5AJZ - chain A; structure by X-ray diffraction, 2.35 A resolution.

[Chain A]
Name: 6-phosphofructo-2-kinase/fructose-2,6-bisphosphatase 3
Organism: Homo sapiens
Notes: EC 2.7.1.105, 3.1.3.46
UniProt: Q16875 (F263_HUMAN); residues 0-519 here correspond to UniProt positions 1-520 (UniProt number = residue number + 1)
Sequence (520 residues; each row starts with the number of its first residue; numbering starts at 0):
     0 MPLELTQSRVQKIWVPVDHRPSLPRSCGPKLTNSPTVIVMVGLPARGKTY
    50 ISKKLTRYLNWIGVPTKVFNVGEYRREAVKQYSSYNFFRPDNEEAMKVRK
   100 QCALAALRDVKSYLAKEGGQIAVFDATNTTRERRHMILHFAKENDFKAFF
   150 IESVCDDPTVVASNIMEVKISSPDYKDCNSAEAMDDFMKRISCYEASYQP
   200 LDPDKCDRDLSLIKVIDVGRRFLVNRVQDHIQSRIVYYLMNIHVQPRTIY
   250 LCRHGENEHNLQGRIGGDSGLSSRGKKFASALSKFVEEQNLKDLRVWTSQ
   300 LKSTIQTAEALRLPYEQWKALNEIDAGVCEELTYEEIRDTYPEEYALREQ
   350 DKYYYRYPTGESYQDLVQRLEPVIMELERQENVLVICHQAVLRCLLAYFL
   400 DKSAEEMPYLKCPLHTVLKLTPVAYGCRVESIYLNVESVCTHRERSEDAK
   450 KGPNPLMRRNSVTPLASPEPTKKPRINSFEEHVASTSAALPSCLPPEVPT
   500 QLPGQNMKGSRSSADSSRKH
Disordered / not traced: 0-1, 28-31, 446-519
Swiss-Prot annotation at these positions:
  - active site: Asp124, Cys154, His253 (Tele-phosphohistidine intermediate), Glu322 (Proton donor/acceptor)
  - binding site (ATP): Gly41 to Tyr49, Asn163 to Lys168, Tyr344 to Arg347, Gln388 to Arg392, Tyr424
  - binding site (beta-D-fructose 6-phosphate): Arg74, Arg98, Thr126, Arg132, Lys168, Arg189, Tyr193
  - binding site (beta-D-fructose 2,6-bisphosphate): Arg252, Asn259, Gly265, Tyr333, Arg347, Lys351, Tyr362, Gln388, Arg392
  - site (Transition state stabilizer): Arg252, Asn259, His387
  - modified residue: Ser460 (Phosphoserine), Thr462 (Phosphothreonine), Ser466 (Phosphoserine), Thr470 (Phosphothreonine)
Residues lining bound ligands:
  - 6-O-phosphono-beta-D-fructofuranose (F6P): Arg252, Asn259, Arg263, Ile264, Gly265, Glu322, Ile323, Tyr333, Arg347, Lys351, Tyr356, Tyr362, Gln388, Ala389, Arg392, Thr440
  - MJP (2-azanyl-N-[4-[(3-cyano-1H-indol-5-yl)oxy]phenyl]ethanamide): Ala44, Arg45, Gly46, Tyr49, Ile50, Ser152, Cys154, Val159, Asn163, Val214, Val217, Gly218, Phe221, Leu238, Met239, Ile241, His242, Val243
  - phosphonic acid (PHS): Arg252, His253, Asn256, Asn259, Glu322, His387, Gln388

[In short]
Bound to chain A: phosphonic acid, 6-O-phosphono-beta-D-fructofuranose and compound MJP. Curated annotation
(UniProt) lists 4 active-site residues, 25 ATP-binding residues, 7 beta-D-fructose 6-phosphate-binding
residues and 9 beta-D-fructose 2,6-bisphosphate-binding residues.
Chain A is 6-phosphofructo-2-kinase/fructose-2,6-bisphosphatase 3 (Homo sapiens); the structure, Human PFKFB3
in complex with an indole inhibitor 5, was determined by X-ray diffraction, deposited together with 5AJV,
5AJW, 5AJX, 5AJY and 5AK0.
